Entry 2ZZK (X-ray diffraction, 2.71 A resolution); this record covers chain A.

== Chain A ==
Molecule: Leucine carboxyl methyltransferase 2
Source organism: Saccharomyces cerevisiae
Notes: EC 2.1.1.-
UniProtKB: Q08282 (LCMT2_YEAST); residues 1-695 here = UniProt positions 1-695
Sequence (695 residues; numbered 1 to 695; the number before each row is that of its first residue):
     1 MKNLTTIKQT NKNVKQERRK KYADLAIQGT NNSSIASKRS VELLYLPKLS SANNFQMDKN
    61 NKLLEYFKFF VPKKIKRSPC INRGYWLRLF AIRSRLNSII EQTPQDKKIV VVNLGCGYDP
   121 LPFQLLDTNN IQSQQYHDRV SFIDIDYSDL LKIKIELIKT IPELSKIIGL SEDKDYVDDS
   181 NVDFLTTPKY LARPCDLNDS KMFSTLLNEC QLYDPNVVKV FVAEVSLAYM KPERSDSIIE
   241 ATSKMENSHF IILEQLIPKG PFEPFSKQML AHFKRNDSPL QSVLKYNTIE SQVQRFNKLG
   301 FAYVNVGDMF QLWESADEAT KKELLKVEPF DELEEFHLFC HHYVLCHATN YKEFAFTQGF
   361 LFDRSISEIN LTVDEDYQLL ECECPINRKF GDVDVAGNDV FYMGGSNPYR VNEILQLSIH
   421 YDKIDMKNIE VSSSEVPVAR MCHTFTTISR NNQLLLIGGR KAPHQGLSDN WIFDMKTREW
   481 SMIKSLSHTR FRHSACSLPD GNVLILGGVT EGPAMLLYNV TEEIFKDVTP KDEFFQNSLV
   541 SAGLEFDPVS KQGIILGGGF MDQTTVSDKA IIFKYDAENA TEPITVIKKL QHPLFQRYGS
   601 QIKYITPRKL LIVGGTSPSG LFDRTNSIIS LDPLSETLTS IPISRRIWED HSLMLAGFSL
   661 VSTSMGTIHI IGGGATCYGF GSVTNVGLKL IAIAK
Unresolved in the structure: 1-12, 664-665, 695
Swiss-Prot annotation at these positions:
  - active site: Arg88 (Proton donor), Tyr229 (Proton acceptor)
  - binding site (S-adenosyl-L-methionine): Lys38, Arg88, Gly115, Asp146, Tyr147, Asp196, Leu197, Glu224
  - mutagenesis: Arg88 (R88A: Loss of function)
What the authors report for this chain:
  - conformationally variable residues (order/disorder transition): Gly29 to Asn32
  - catalytic residues: Arg88, Tyr229 (proposed by the authors, not directly observed)
  - mutagenesis - R88A: abolished catalytic activity

== Overview ==
Curated annotation (UniProt) lists active-site residues Arg88 and Tyr229, 8 S-adenosyl-L-methionine-binding
residues and one mutagenesis site. From the paper: catalytic residues Arg88 and Tyr229; R88A abolishes
catalytic activity.
Chain A is Leucine carboxyl methyltransferase 2 (Saccharomyces cerevisiae); the structure, Crystal structure
of tRNA wybutosine synthesizing enzyme TYW4, was determined by X-ray diffraction.
